4KFJ - chain A; structure by X-ray diffraction, 1.76 A resolution.

Chain A:
Molecule: Dihydrofolate reductase
From: Homo sapiens
Notes: EC 1.5.1.3
Reference sequence: P00374 (DYR_HUMAN); residues 1-186 here correspond to UniProt positions 2-187 (UniProt number = residue number + 1)
Sequence (186 residues; numbered 1 to 186; the number before each row is that of its first residue):
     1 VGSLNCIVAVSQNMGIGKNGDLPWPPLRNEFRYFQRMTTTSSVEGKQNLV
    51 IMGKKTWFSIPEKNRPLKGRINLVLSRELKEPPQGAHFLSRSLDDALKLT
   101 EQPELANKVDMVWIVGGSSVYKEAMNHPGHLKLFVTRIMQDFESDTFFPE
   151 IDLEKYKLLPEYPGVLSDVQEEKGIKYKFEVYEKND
Bound ions: Mg2+ site 1: Pro23, Glu143; Mg2+ site 2 near Asn64 (its only coordinating residue here)
Residues lining bound ligands:
  - 1R0 (6-ethyl-5-{3-[3-(isoquinolin-5-yl)-5-methoxyphenyl]prop-1-yn-1-yl}pyrimidine-2,4-diamine): Ile7, Val8, Ala9, Asp21, Leu22, Glu30, Phe31, Phe34, Gln35, Ser59, Ile60, Pro61, Asn64, Leu67, Arg70, Val115, Tyr121, Thr136
  - NADPH (NDP; NADPH dihydro-nicotinamide-adenine-dinucleotide phosphate): Val8, Ala9, Ile16, Gly17, Lys18, Gly20, Asp21, Leu22, Trp24, Gly53, Lys54, Lys55, Thr56, Ser59, Leu75, Ser76, Arg77, Glu78, Arg91, Ser92, Leu93, Val115, Gly116, Gly117, Ser118, Ser119, Val120, Tyr121, Glu123, Thr146

Overview:
Bound to chain A: NADPH and compound 1R0. Pro23 and Glu143 coordinate Mg2+ site 1.
Chain A is Dihydrofolate reductase (Homo sapiens); the structure, Human dihydrofolate reductase complexed with
NADPH and 5-{3-[3-methoxy-5-(isoquin-5-yl)phenyl]prop-1-yn-1-yl}6-ethylprimidine-2,4-diamine, was determined
by X-ray diffraction, deposited together with 4KAK, 4KBN, 4KD7 and 4KEB.
